7L5E - chains A and B of the 3 polymer chains in the assembly; structure by X-ray diffraction, 1.94 A resolution.

[Chain A]
Molecule: GTP-binding nuclear protein Ran
From: Homo sapiens
Reference sequence: P62826 (RAN_HUMAN); residues 1-216 here = UniProt positions 1-216
Chain sequence (216 residues; numbered 1 to 216; the number before each row is that of its first residue):
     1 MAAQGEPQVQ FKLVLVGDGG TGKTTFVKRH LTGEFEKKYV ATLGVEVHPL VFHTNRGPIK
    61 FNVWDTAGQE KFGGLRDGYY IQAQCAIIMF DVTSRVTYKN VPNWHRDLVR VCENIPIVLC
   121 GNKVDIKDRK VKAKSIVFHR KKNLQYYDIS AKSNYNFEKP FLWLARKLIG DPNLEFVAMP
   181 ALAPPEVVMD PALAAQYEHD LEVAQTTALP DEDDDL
Not modelled in the structure: 1-7, 187-193
Curated features (UniProtKB/Swiss-Prot):
  - region: Lys37 to Val45 (Switch-I), Gly68 to Gln84 (Switch-II), Asp211 to Leu216 (Interaction with RANBP1)
  - binding site (GTP): Asp18 to Thr25, Glu36 to Thr42, Gly68, Asn122 to Asp125, Ser150 to Lys152
  - site: Gln69 (Essential for GTP hydrolysis)
  - modified residue: Ala2 (N-acetylalanine), Thr24 (Phosphothreonine), Lys37 (N6-acetyllysine), Lys60 (N6-acetyllysine), Lys71 (N6-acetyllysine), Lys99 (N6-acetyllysine), Lys134 (N6-acetyllysine), Lys159 (N6-acetyllysine)
  - cross-link (Glycyl lysine isopeptide (Lys-Gly)): Lys71 (interchain with G-Cter in SUMO2), Lys152 (interchain with G-Cter in SUMO2)
  - mutagenesis: Gly19 (G19V: Blocks DNA replication; when associated with L-69), Thr24 (T24L: Has low binding affinity for GTP and GDP. Almost completely abolishes interaction with BIRC5; T24N: Has low binding affinity for GTP and GDP. Decreases nuclear import of proteins and RNA ...), Thr25 (T25A: Minor effect on the interaction with the alpha phosphate group of bound GTP), Lys37 (K37Q: Mimics acetylation; enhances the nuclear export of RELA/p65; K37R: Decreased acetylation), Tyr39 (Y39A: Abolishes steric hindrance that traps the essential Q-69 in an unreactive position, and causes slow GTP hydrolysis in wild-type ...), Gln69 (Q69L: Strongly decreased GTPase activity. Probably locked in the GTP-bound form. Loss of interaction with NUTF2. Decreases nuclear location and leads to cytoplasmic location during interphase ...), Glu70 (E70A: Strongly decreases the relase of bound GDP), Arg76 (R76E: Probable loss of interaction with NUTF2. Loss of transport to the nucleus), Lys134 (K134Q: Loss of normal mitotic chromosome segregation and defective mitotic spindle orientation; K134R: Loss of normal mitotic chromosome segregation and formation of sister chromatid bridges), Asp211 to Leu216 (No effect on GTPase activity. Abolishes interaction with RANBP1)
Ion coordination: Mg2+: Thr24, Thr42 (together with GMP-PNP)
Small-molecule neighbours: GMP-PNP (GNP; phosphoaminophosphonic acid-guanylate ester): Asp18, Gly19, Gly20, Thr21, Gly22, Lys23, Thr24, Thr25, Phe35, Glu36, Lys37, Lys38, Tyr39, Val40, Ala41, Thr42, Thr66, Ala67, Gly68, Gln69, Asn122, Lys123, Asp125, Ile126, Ser150, Ala151, Lys152

[Chain B]
Molecule: Ran-specific GTPase-activating protein 1
From: Saccharomyces cerevisiae
Reference sequence: P41920 (YRB1_YEAST); residues 62-201 here = UniProt positions 62-201
Chain sequence (140 residues; row label = number of the first residue in the row):
    62 DIHFEPVVHL EKVDVKTMEE DEEVLYKVRA KLFRFDADAK EWKERGTGDC KFLKNKKTNK
   122 VRILMRRDKT LKICANHIIA PEYTLKPNVG SDRSWVYACT ADIAEGEAEA FTFAIRFGSK
   182 ENADKFKEEF EKAQEINKKA
Not modelled in the structure: 62-77, 200-201

[Chain A / chain B interface]
Contacting residue pairs - 86 pairs, chain A then chain B:
  Arg29(A) with Glu105(B), salt bridge
  Thr32(A) with Arg95(B); Glu105(B); Arg106(B); Arg128(B), hydrogen bond (backbone-side chain)
  Gly33(A) with Glu105(B); Arg106(B); Arg128(B)
  Glu34(A) with Arg95(B), salt bridge; Lys104(B), salt bridge; Glu105(B), hydrogen bond (backbone-backbone)
  Lys38(A) with Glu102(B), salt bridge
  Leu50(A) with Lys133(B)
  Val51(A) with Lys133(B), hydrogen bond (backbone-side chain)
  Phe52(A) with Lys133(B)
  Phe157(A) with Lys130(B); Thr131(B)
  Glu158(A) with Lys130(B)
  Phe176(A) with Lys130(B)
  Ala178(A) with Arg127(B); Leu132(B), hydrophobic
  Met179(A) with Thr78(B); Arg127(B), hydrogen bond (backbone-side chain); Lys133(B); Ile134(B)
  Pro180(A) with Thr78(B); Ile134(B)
  Ala181(A) with Thr78(B), hydrogen bond (backbone-backbone); Met79(B); Arg123(B), hydrogen bond (backbone-side chain); Leu125(B), hydrophobic; Arg127(B); Ile134(B), hydrophobic
  Leu182(A) with Arg123(B), hydrogen bond (backbone-side chain); Asn137(B), hydrogen bond (backbone-side chain); Ile164(B)
  Ala183(A) with Ile164(B)
  Pro184(A) with Arg123(B); Asn137(B); His138(B); Ile139(B); Ile164(B), hydrophobic
  Pro185(A) with Ile139(B); Ala162(B), hydrophobic; Ile164(B)
  Glu186(A) with Lys121(B)
  Tyr197(A) with Thr161(B); Ala171(B)
  Leu201(A) with Lys147(B); Val157(B), hydrophobic
  Ala204(A) with Trp103(B), hydrogen bond (backbone-side chain); Asn149(B), hydrogen bond (backbone-side chain); Thr173(B)
  Gln205(A) with Lys147(B); Pro148(B); Asn149(B), hydrogen bond (backbone-side chain); Val150(B), hydrogen bond (backbone-backbone)
  Thr206(A) with Val150(B)
  Thr207(A) with Phe96(B); Lys101(B); Trp103(B), hydrogen bond (backbone-side chain); Asn149(B), hydrogen bond (backbone-side chain)
  Ala208(A) with Trp103(B); Asn149(B)
  Leu209(A) with Trp103(B), hydrophobic; Asn149(B), hydrogen bond (backbone-side chain); Ser155(B); Ala175(B), hydrophobic; Arg177(B)
  Pro210(A) with Phe94(B), hydrophobic; Trp103(B); Arg177(B), hydrogen bond (backbone-side chain)
  Asp211(A) with Arg177(B), hydrogen bond (backbone-side chain)
  Glu212(A) with Gly151(B); Ser152(B), hydrogen bond; Arg154(B), salt bridge; Arg177(B), salt bridge
  Asp214(A) with Arg154(B), hydrogen bond (backbone-side chain)
  Asp215(A) with Arg154(B), hydrogen bond (backbone-side chain); Gly179(B)
  Leu216(A) with Arg90(B); Lys92(B), hydrogen bond (backbone-side chain); Thr108(B); Arg177(B), hydrogen bond (backbone-side chain); Phe178(B); Gly179(B)
Interface residues without a listed pair, chain A (38 interface residues in all): His30, Leu31, Val177, Val203
Interface residues without a listed pair, chain B (51 interface residues in all): Glu80, Ala91, Asp129, Tyr158, Ala159, Ala169

[Summary]
Chain A and chain B form an interface of 38 and 51 residues respectively, with 22 hydrogen bonds and 6 salt
bridges. Among the polar pairs are Arg29(A)-Glu105(B), Glu34(A)-Arg95(B) and Glu34(A)-Lys104(B). Ligands of
chain A: GMP-PNP.
Here chain A is GTP-binding nuclear protein Ran (Homo sapiens) and chain B is Ran-specific GTPase-activating
protein 1 (Saccharomyces cerevisiae). Entry 7L5E (Crystal Structure of KPT-330 bound to CRM1 (537-DLTVK-541 to
GLCEQ)) was determined by X-ray diffraction together with 6XJP, 6XJR, 6XJS, 6XJT and 6XJU from the same study.
